Entry 9KGK (electron microscopy, 2.63 A resolution); this record covers chains A and E of the 3 polymer chains in the assembly.

[Chain A]
Name: Leucine-rich repeat-containing G-protein coupled receptor 4
From: Homo sapiens
UniProt: Q9BXB1 (LGR4_HUMAN); residue numbers follow UniProt; this construct covers 1-950
Amino-acid sequence (950 residues; each row starts with the number of its first residue):
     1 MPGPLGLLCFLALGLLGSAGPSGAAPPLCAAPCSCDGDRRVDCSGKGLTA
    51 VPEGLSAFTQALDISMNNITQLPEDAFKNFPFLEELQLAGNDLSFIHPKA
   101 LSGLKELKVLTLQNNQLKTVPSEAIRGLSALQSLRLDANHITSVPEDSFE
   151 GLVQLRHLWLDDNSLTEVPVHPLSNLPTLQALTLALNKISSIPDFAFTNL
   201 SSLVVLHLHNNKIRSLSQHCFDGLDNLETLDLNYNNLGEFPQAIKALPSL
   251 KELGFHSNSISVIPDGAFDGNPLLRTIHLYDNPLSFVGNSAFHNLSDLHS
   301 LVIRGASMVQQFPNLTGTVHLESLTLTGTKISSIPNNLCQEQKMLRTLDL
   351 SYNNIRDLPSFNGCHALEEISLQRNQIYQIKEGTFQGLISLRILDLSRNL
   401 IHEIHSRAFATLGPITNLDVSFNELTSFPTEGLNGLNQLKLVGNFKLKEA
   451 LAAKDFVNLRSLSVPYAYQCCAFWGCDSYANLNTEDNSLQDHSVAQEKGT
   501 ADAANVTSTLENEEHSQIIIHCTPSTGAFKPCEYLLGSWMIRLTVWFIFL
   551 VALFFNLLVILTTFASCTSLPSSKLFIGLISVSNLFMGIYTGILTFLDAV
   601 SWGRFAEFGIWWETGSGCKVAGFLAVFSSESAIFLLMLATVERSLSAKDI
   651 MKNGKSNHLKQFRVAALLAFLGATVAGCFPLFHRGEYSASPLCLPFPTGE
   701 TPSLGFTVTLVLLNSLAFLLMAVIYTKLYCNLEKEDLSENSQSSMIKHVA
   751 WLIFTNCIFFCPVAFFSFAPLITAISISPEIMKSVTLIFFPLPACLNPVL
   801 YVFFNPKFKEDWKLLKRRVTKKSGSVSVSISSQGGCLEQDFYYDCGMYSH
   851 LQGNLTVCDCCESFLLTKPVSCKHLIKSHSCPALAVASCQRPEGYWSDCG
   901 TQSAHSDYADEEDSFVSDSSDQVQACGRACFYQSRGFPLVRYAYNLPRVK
Disordered / not traced: 1-32, 476-517, 650-656, 734-738, 821-950
Disulfide bonds: C33-C43, C339-C364, C471-C532, C618-C693
Swiss-Prot annotation at these positions:
  - modified residue: S920 (Phosphoserine)
  - glycosylation (N-linked (GlcNAc...) asparagine): N68, N199, N294, N314, N505
  - natural variant: I96 (I96V: In DPSL; uncertain significance), G363 (G363C: In DPSL; uncertain significance), D844 (D844G: In DPSL; uncertain significance)

[Chain E]
Name: MB52
From: Camelus dromedarius
Amino-acid sequence (148 residues; numbered 20 to 560; 393 numbers in that range are skipped by the numbering (no residue carries them; nothing is unmodelled there); the number before each row is that of its first residue):
    20 QVQLVES
   420 GGGLVNSKGEKLEAHVTTSKYGSLRLSCAASGYTYSPYCMGWFRQAPGKA
   470 REGVATVDLDGSTIYADSVKGRFTISQDNAKNTLYLQMNSLKPEDTAMYY
   520 CASRTRAGVTCGLNWAIFSYWGQGTQVTVSSHHHHHHEPEA
Disordered / not traced: 20, 420-441, 550-560
Disulfide bonds: C447-C520

[How chain A and chain E interact]
Pairs across the interface (29; chain A residue first):
  T70(A) with G467(E)
  Q71(A) with Q464(E), hydrogen bond; R470(E)
  S94(A) with A469(E); W534(E)
  F95(A) with R470(E); W534(E), hydrophobic; W540(E), hydrophobic
  I96(A) with W534(E)
  P98(A) with F537(E); S538(E); W540(E)
  L117(A) with W534(E), hydrophobic
  T119(A) with N533(E); A535(E)
  V120(A) with A535(E)
  P121(A) with A535(E), hydrophobic
  S122(A) with A535(E)
  E123(A) with R523(E), salt bridge; R525(E), salt bridge; A535(E); I536(E); F537(E); S538(E)
  R126(A) with R525(E)
  P145(A) with I536(E), hydrophobic
  D147(A) with R523(E), salt bridge; R525(E), salt bridge; G527(E)
Other interface residues (no listed pair), chain A (18 interface residues in all): H97, S143, E146
Other interface residues (no listed pair), chain E (17 interface residues in all): K468, A526, V528

[Overview]
The interface between chain A and chain E involves 18 residues on one side and 17 on the other, with 1
hydrogen bond and 4 salt bridges. Polar contacts include E123(A)-R523(E), E123(A)-R525(E) and D147(A)-R523(E).
Here chain A is Leucine-rich repeat-containing G-protein coupled receptor 4 (Homo sapiens) and chain E is MB52
(Camelus dromedarius). Entry 9KGK (Structure of the complex of LGR4 with NB18) was determined by electron
microscopy.
